3RJY - chain A; structure by X-ray diffraction, 2.20 A resolution.

[Chain A]
Molecule: Endoglucanase FnCel5A
Source organism: Fervidobacterium nodosum
Notes: EC 3.2.1.4
Reference sequence: D4PEB3 (D4PEB3_FERNB); residues 24-343 here correspond to UniProt positions 1-320 (UniProt number = residue number - 23)
Chain sequence (320 residues; each row starts with the number of its first residue):
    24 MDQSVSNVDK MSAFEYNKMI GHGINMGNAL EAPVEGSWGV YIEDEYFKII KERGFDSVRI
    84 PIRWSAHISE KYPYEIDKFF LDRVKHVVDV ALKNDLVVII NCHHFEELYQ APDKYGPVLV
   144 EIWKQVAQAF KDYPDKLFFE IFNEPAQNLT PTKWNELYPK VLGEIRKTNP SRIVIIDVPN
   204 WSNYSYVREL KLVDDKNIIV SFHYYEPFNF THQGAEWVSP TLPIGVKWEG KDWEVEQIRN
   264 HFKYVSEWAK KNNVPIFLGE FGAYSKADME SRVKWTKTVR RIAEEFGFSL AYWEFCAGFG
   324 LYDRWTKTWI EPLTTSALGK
Not modelled in the structure: 24-33
Construct notes: conflict Met34 (Ser11 in D4PEB3)
Residues lining bound ligands:
  - alpha-D-glucopyranose (GLC), molecule 1: Asn51, Trp61, His127, Trp240
  - alpha-D-glucopyranose (GLC), molecule 2: His126, His127, Glu167, Tyr228, His235, Trp240, Glu283, Trp316, Phe322
  - alpha-D-glucopyranose (GLC), molecule 3: Glu167, Trp204, His226, Tyr228, Phe231, Glu283
What the authors report for this chain:
  - catalytic residues: Glu167, His226, Glu283 (proposed by the authors, not directly observed)
  - contacts within the chain: His126-His127 (pi stacking), Glu167-Glu283, Glu167-His226 (hydrogen bond), His226-Glu283 (hydrogen bond)
  - binding site for alpha-D-glucopyranose: Asn51, Trp61, His127, Trp204, Tyr228, Phe231, His235, Trp240, Trp316, Glu317
  - conformationally variable residues (loop rearrangement, side-chain flip): Met49 to Ala52, Gly59 to Val63, His127, Trp204, Phe231, His235, Gln236 to Pro246, Glu317, Cys319 to Phe322
  - mutagenesis - W61A, W204A, W240A: decreased catalytic activity
  - mutagenesis - E167A, E167D, E167F, E167Q, E167R, E167S, H226A, H226E, H226F, H226K, H226S, H226Y, E283A, E283Q: abolished catalytic activity

[Summary]
Bound to chain A: 3 copies of alpha-D-glucopyranose. From the paper: catalytic residues Glu167, His226 and
Glu283; E167A, E167D and E167F, among others, abolish catalytic activity; 17 substitutions were tested in all.
Chain A is Endoglucanase FnCel5A (Fervidobacterium nodosum); the structure, Crystal Structure of
Hyperthermophilic Endo-beta-1,4-glucanase in complex with substrate, was determined by X-ray diffraction (same
publication as 3RJX).
